3UYR - chains H and P of the 3 polymer chains in the assembly; structure by X-ray diffraction, 1.70 A resolution.

# Chain H
Name: antibody Fab heavy chain
Source organism: Mus musculus
Notes: antibody fragment or engineered binder
Sequence (216 residues; numbered 1 to 216; the number before each row is that of its first residue):
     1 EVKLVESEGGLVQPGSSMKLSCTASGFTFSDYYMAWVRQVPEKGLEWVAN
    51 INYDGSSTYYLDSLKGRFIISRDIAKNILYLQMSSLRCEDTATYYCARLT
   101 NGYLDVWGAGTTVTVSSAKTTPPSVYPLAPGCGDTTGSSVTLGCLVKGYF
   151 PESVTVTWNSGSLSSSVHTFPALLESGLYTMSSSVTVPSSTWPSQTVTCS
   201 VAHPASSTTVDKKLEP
Disordered / not traced: 1
Disulfides: Cys-22/Cys-96, Cys-144/Cys-199

# Chain P
Name: H-2 class I histocompatibility antigen, L-D alpha chain
Reference sequence: P01897 (HA1L_MOUSE); residues 46-53 here correspond to UniProt positions 70-77 (UniProt number = residue number + 24)
Sequence (8 residues; each row starts with the number of its first residue):
    46 EPQAPWME
From the paper describing this entry:
  - mutagenesis - Q48A: unchanged binding to antibody Fab heavy chain (chain H)

# Chain H / chain P interface
Pairs across the interface (16):
  Tyr-33(H) / Pro-47(P)
  Tyr-33(H) / Gln-48(P)
  Tyr-33(H) / Ala-49(P)  hydrophobic
  Trp-47(H) / Trp-51(P)  hydrophobic
  Asn-50(H) / Trp-51(P)
  Asn-50(H) / Met-52(P)
  Tyr-53(H) / Gln-48(P)
  Ser-57(H) / Met-52(P)
  Thr-58(H) / Met-52(P)
  Tyr-59(H) / Trp-51(P)
  Tyr-59(H) / Met-52(P)  hydrophobic
  Leu-99(H) / Gln-48(P)
  Thr-100(H) / Gln-48(P)
  Asn-101(H) / Gln-48(P)  hydrogen bond
  Gly-102(H) / Gln-48(P)  hydrogen bond (backbone-backbone)
  Gly-102(H) / Pro-50(P)
Also at the interface, not in a pair above, chain P (7 interface residues in all): Glu-46
From the paper, about this interface:
  - hot spots on chain P (mutagenesis) - W51A: decreased binding to antibody Fab heavy chain (chain H)
  - hot spots on chain P (mutagenesis) - Q48R: abolished binding to antibody Fab heavy chain (chain H)

# In short
11 residues of chain H face 7 of chain P across their interface; the contacts include 2 hydrogen bonds. Polar
contacts include Asn-101(H)/Gln-48(P) and Gly-102(H)/Gln-48(P). The paper reports that W51A of chain P reduces
binding to antibody Fab heavy chain (chain H); Q48R of chain P abolishes binding to antibody Fab heavy chain
(chain H).
Here chain H is antibody Fab heavy chain (Mus musculus) and chain P is H-2 class I histocompatibility antigen,
L-D alpha chain. Entry 3UYR (Structure of a monoclonal antibody complexed with its MHC-I antigen) was
determined by X-ray diffraction, deposited together with 3UO1, 3V4U and 3V52.
